8VNP - chains A and B of the 4 polymer chains in the assembly; structure by X-ray diffraction, 1.79 A resolution.

# Chain A
Molecule: Intron-encoded endonuclease I-PpoI
Organism: Physarum polycephalum
Notes: EC 3.1.-.-
UniProt: Q94702 (PPO1_PHYPO); residue numbers follow UniProt; this construct covers 2-163
Sequence (162 residues; each row starts with the number of its first residue):
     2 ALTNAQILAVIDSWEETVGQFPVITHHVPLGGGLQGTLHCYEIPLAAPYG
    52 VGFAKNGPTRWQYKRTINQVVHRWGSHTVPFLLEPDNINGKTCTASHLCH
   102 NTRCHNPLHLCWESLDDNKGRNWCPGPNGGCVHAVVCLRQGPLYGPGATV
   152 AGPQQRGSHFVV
Metal / ion sites: Zn2+ site 1: Cys41, Cys100, Cys105, His110; Na+: Asn119 (shared with 2 residues of chain D); Zn2+ site 2: Cys125, Cys132, His134, Cys138
What the authors report for this chain:
  - catalytic residues: His78, His98
  - binding site for the 21-nt DNA strand: Lys65, Thr67, Leu116
  - binding site for the 21-nt DNA strand: Arg61, Gln63
  - mutagenesis - H78A: unchanged catalytic activity
  - mutagenesis - H78A/H98A, H98A: decreased catalytic activity

# Chain B
Molecule: Intron-encoded endonuclease I-PpoI
Organism: Physarum polycephalum
Notes: EC 3.1.-.-
UniProt: Q94702 (PPO1_PHYPO); residues 202-363 here correspond to UniProt positions 2-163 (UniProt number = residue number - 200)
Sequence (162 residues; row label = number of the first residue in the row):
   202 ALTNAQILAVIDSWEETVGQFPVITHHVPLGGGLQGTLHCYEIPLAAPYG
   252 VGFAKNGPTRWQYKRTINQVVHRWGSHTVPFLLEPDNINGKTCTASHLCH
   302 NTRCHNPLHLCWESLDDNKGRNWCPGPNGGCVHAVVCLRQGPLYGPGATV
   352 AGPQQRGSHFVV
Metal / ion sites: Zn2+ site 1: Cys241, Cys300, Cys305, His310; Na+: Asn319 (shared with 2 residues of chain C); Zn2+ site 2: Cys325, Cys332, His334, Cys338

# How chain A and chain B interact
Pairs across the interface (121):
  Leu9(A) - Arg357(B)
  Ile12(A) - Arg357(B)
  Asp13(A) - Arg357(B)  salt bridge
  Glu16(A) - Gln356(B)
  Glu16(A) - Arg357(B)  hydrogen bond (side chain-backbone)
  Glu16(A) - Gly358(B)  hydrogen bond (side chain-backbone)
  Glu16(A) - Phe361(B)
  Val19(A) - Phe361(B)  hydrophobic
  Gly20(A) - Phe361(B)
  Leu39(A) - Val363(B)
  His40(A) - Val362(B)
  His40(A) - Val363(B)  hydrogen bond (side chain-backbone)
  Tyr42(A) - His360(B)  hydrogen bond (side chain-backbone)
  Tyr42(A) - Phe361(B)
  Tyr42(A) - Val362(B)
  Phe82(A) - Ala352(B)  hydrophobic
  Phe82(A) - Gly353(B)
  Glu85(A) - Ala352(B)
  Glu85(A) - Gln355(B)
  Pro86(A) - Val351(B)
  Ile89(A) - Ala349(B)
  Ile89(A) - Val351(B)  hydrophobic
  Asn90(A) - Ala349(B)
  Cys94(A) - Val351(B)  hydrophobic
  Leu99(A) - Pro354(B)  hydrophobic
  Asn107(A) - Phe361(B)
  Asn107(A) - Val362(B)  hydrogen bond (side chain-backbone)
  Pro108(A) - Pro354(B)
  Pro108(A) - Gln355(B)  hydrogen bond (backbone-backbone)
  Pro108(A) - Phe361(B)  hydrophobic
  Leu109(A) - Pro354(B)
  Leu109(A) - Gln355(B)
  Leu109(A) - Gln356(B)
  Leu109(A) - Phe361(B)
  Leu109(A) - Val362(B)
  Leu109(A) - Val363(B)
  His110(A) - Val363(B)  hydrogen bond (side chain-backbone)
  Leu111(A) - Gly353(B)
  Leu111(A) - Pro354(B)
  Cys112(A) - Thr350(B)
  Cys112(A) - Ala352(B)
  Trp113(A) - Thr350(B)
  Trp113(A) - Val351(B)  hydrogen bond (backbone-backbone)
  Trp113(A) - Ala352(B)  hydrogen bond (backbone-backbone)
  Glu114(A) - Thr350(B)  hydrogen bond
  Asp117(A) - Trp324(B)  hydrogen bond (backbone-side chain)
  Asp117(A) - Leu344(B)
  Asp118(A) - Gly348(B)
  Asp118(A) - Ala349(B)  hydrogen bond (side chain-backbone)
  Lys120(A) - Trp324(B)
  Gly121(A) - Trp324(B)
  Arg122(A) - Thr350(B)  hydrogen bond
  Trp124(A) - Asp317(B)  hydrogen bond (side chain-backbone)
  Trp124(A) - Lys320(B)
  Trp124(A) - Gly321(B)
  Trp124(A) - Trp324(B)  hydrophobic
  Val133(A) - Tyr345(B)
  Val133(A) - Gly346(B)
  Val133(A) - Pro347(B)
  His134(A) - Pro347(B)
  Ala135(A) - Pro347(B)  hydrogen bond (backbone-backbone)
  Val136(A) - Thr350(B)
  Val136(A) - Pro354(B)
  Leu144(A) - Asp317(B)
  Tyr145(A) - Val333(B)
  Gly146(A) - Val333(B)
  Pro147(A) - Val333(B)
  Pro147(A) - His334(B)
  Pro147(A) - Ala335(B)  hydrogen bond (backbone-backbone)
  Gly148(A) - Asp318(B)
  Ala149(A) - Ile289(B)
  Ala149(A) - Asp318(B)  hydrogen bond (backbone-side chain)
  Thr150(A) - Cys312(B)
  Thr150(A) - Trp313(B)
  Thr150(A) - Glu314(B)  hydrogen bond
  Thr150(A) - Asp318(B)
  Thr150(A) - Arg322(B)  hydrogen bond
  Thr150(A) - Val336(B)
  Val151(A) - Glu285(B)
  Val151(A) - Pro286(B)  hydrophobic
  Val151(A) - Ile289(B)  hydrophobic
  Val151(A) - Cys294(B)  hydrophobic
  Val151(A) - Trp313(B)  hydrogen bond (backbone-backbone)
  Ala152(A) - Phe282(B)  hydrophobic
  Ala152(A) - Glu285(B)
  Ala152(A) - Cys312(B)
  Ala152(A) - Trp313(B)  hydrogen bond (backbone-backbone)
  Gly153(A) - Phe282(B)
  Gly153(A) - Leu311(B)
  Pro154(A) - Leu299(B)  hydrophobic
  Pro154(A) - Pro308(B)
  Pro154(A) - Leu309(B)
  Pro154(A) - Leu311(B)
  Pro154(A) - Val336(B)
  Gln155(A) - Pro308(B)  hydrogen bond (backbone-backbone)
  Gln155(A) - Leu309(B)
  Gln156(A) - Glu216(B)
  Gln156(A) - Leu309(B)
  Arg157(A) - Leu209(B)
  Arg157(A) - Ile212(B)
  Arg157(A) - Asp213(B)  salt bridge
  Arg157(A) - Glu216(B)  hydrogen bond (backbone-side chain)
  Gly158(A) - Glu216(B)  hydrogen bond (backbone-side chain)
  His160(A) - Glu216(B)
  His160(A) - Glu217(B)  salt bridge
  His160(A) - Tyr242(B)  hydrogen bond (backbone-side chain)
  Phe161(A) - Glu216(B)
  Phe161(A) - Val219(B)  hydrophobic
  Phe161(A) - Gly220(B)
  Phe161(A) - Tyr242(B)
  Phe161(A) - Asn307(B)
  Phe161(A) - Pro308(B)
  Phe161(A) - Leu309(B)
  Val162(A) - His240(B)
  Val162(A) - Tyr242(B)  hydrogen bond (backbone-side chain)
  Val162(A) - Asn307(B)  hydrogen bond (backbone-side chain)
  Val162(A) - Leu309(B)
  Val163(A) - Leu239(B)
  Val163(A) - His240(B)  hydrogen bond (backbone-side chain)
  Val163(A) - Leu309(B)
  Val163(A) - His310(B)  hydrogen bond (backbone-side chain)
Also at the interface, not in a pair above, chain A (57 interface residues in all): Glu17, Thr38, Asn88, Leu139
Also at the interface, not in a pair above, chain B (57 interface residues in all): Thr238, Pro281, Asn290, Leu339

# Summary
Chain A and chain B each contribute 57 residues to their interface; the contacts include 29 hydrogen bonds and
3 salt bridges. Among the polar pairs are Asp13(A)-Arg357(B), Arg157(A)-Asp213(B) and His160(A)-Glu217(B).
From the paper: catalytic residues His78(A) and His98(A); H78A/H98A and H98A of chain A reduce catalytic
activity.
Chain A and chain B are both Intron-encoded endonuclease I-PpoI (Physarum polycephalum); the structure, Homing
endonuclease I-PpoI-DNA complex at pH6.0 (K+ MES) with 0.2 M sodium malonate, was determined by X-ray
diffraction together with 8VMO, 8VMP, 8VMQ, 8VMR, 8VMS, 8VMT and 35 further entries from the same study.
